2VAA - chains A and P of the 3 polymer chains in the assembly; structure by X-ray diffraction, 2.30 A resolution.

== Chain A ==
Molecule: MHC class I H-2KB heavy chain
From: Mus musculus
Notes: fragment: extracellular domains
UniProt: P01901 (HA1B_MOUSE); residues 1-274 here correspond to UniProt positions 22-295 (UniProt number = residue number + 21)
Amino-acid sequence (274 residues; each row starts with the number of its first residue):
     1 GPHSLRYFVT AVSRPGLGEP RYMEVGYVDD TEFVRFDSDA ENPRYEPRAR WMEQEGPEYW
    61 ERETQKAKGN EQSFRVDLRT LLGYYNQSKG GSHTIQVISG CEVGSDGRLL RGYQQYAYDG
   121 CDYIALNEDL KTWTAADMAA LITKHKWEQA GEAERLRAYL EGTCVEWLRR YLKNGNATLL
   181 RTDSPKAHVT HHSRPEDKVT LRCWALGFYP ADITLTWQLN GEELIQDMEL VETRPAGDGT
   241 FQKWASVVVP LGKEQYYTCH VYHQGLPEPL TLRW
Disulfides: Cys101-Cys164, Cys203-Cys259

== Chain P ==
Molecule: Vesicular stomatitis virus nucleoprotein
From: Vesicular stomatitis virus
UniProt: P11212 (NCAP_VSVIG); residues 1-8 here correspond to UniProt positions 52-59 (UniProt number = residue number + 51)
Amino-acid sequence (8 residues; each row starts with the number of its first residue):
     1 RGYVYQGL

== Chain A / chain P interface ==
Contacting residue pairs (45; chain A residue first):
  Leu5(A) with Arg1(P)
  Tyr7(A) with Arg1(P), hydrogen bond (side chain-backbone); Gly2(P), hydrogen bond (side chain-backbone)
  Val9(A) with Tyr5(P)
  Arg62(A) with Arg1(P)
  Glu63(A) with Arg1(P), salt bridge; Gly2(P), hydrogen bond (side chain-backbone)
  Lys66(A) with Arg1(P); Gly2(P), hydrogen bond (side chain-backbone); Val4(P)
  Asn70(A) with Tyr3(P), hydrogen bond (side chain-backbone); Val4(P); Tyr5(P), hydrogen bond (side chain-backbone)
  Ser73(A) with Tyr5(P)
  Phe74(A) with Tyr5(P), hydrophobic
  Asp77(A) with Gly7(P); Leu8(P), hydrogen bond (side chain-backbone)
  Thr80(A) with Leu8(P)
  Leu81(A) with Leu8(P), hydrophobic
  Tyr84(A) with Leu8(P), hydrogen bond (side chain-backbone)
  Val97(A) with Tyr5(P), hydrophobic
  Ser99(A) with Tyr5(P)
  Gln114(A) with Tyr3(P); Tyr5(P)
  Tyr116(A) with Tyr5(P); Gln6(P); Leu8(P), hydrophobic
  Thr143(A) with Leu8(P), hydrogen bond (side chain-backbone)
  Lys146(A) with Leu8(P), hydrogen bond (side chain-backbone)
  Trp147(A) with Gln6(P); Gly7(P), hydrogen bond (side chain-backbone); Leu8(P), hydrophobic
  Glu152(A) with Tyr3(P), hydrogen bond; Gln6(P), hydrogen bond
  Arg155(A) with Tyr3(P), hydrogen bond; Val4(P), hydrogen bond (side chain-backbone); Tyr5(P); Gln6(P)
  Leu156(A) with Tyr3(P), hydrogen bond (backbone-side chain)
  Tyr159(A) with Arg1(P), hydrogen bond (side chain-backbone); Gly2(P); Tyr3(P), hydrophobic
  Thr163(A) with Arg1(P)
  Trp167(A) with Arg1(P)
  Tyr171(A) with Arg1(P), hydrogen bond (side chain-backbone)
Interface residues without a listed pair, chain A (31 interface residues in all): Tyr22, Tyr59, Ile95, Tyr123

== In short ==
31 residues of chain A and 8 residues of chain P are in contact, with 18 hydrogen bonds and 1 salt bridge.
Among the polar pairs are Glu63(A)-Arg1(P), Tyr7(A)-Arg1(P) and Tyr7(A)-Gly2(P).
Chain A is MHC class I H-2KB heavy chain (Mus musculus) and chain P is Vesicular stomatitis virus
nucleoprotein (Vesicular stomatitis virus); the structure, MHC class I H-2KB heavy chain complexed with beta-2
microglobulin and vesicular stomatitis virus nucleoprotein, was determined by X-ray diffraction, deposited
together with 2VAB.
